1RYR - chains C and A of the 3 polymer chains in the assembly; structure by X-ray diffraction, 2.28 A resolution.

[Chain C]
Molecule: 16-nt DNA strand
Sequence (16 nucleotides; each row starts with the number of its first residue):
  1903 TTTGAATCCT TCCCCC
Small-molecule neighbours: ATP (adenosine-5'-triphosphate): DT1904, DT1905, DG1906

[Chain A]
Molecule: DNA polymerase IV
Source organism: Sulfolobus solfataricus
Notes: EC 2.7.7.7
UniProtKB: Q97W02 (DPO42_SULSO); numbering as in UniProt (aligned over 1-352)
Sequence (352 residues; each row starts with the number of its first residue):
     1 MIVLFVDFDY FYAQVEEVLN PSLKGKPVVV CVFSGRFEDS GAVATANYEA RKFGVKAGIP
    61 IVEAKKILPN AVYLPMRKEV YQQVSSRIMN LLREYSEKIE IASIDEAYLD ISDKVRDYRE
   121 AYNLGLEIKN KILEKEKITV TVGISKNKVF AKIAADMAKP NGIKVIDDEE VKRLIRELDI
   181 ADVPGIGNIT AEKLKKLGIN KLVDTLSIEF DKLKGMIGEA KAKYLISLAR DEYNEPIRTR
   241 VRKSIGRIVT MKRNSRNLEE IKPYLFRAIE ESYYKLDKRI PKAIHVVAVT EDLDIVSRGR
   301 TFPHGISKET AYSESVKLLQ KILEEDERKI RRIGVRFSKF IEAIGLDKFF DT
Unresolved in the structure: 342-352
Ion coordination: Ca2+ site 1: Asp7, Phe8, Asp105 (together with ATP); Ca2+ site 2: Asp105 (together with ATP)
Small-molecule neighbours: ATP (adenosine-5'-triphosphate): Asp7, Phe8, Asp9, Tyr10, Phe11, Ala44, Thr45, Arg51, Ala57, Gly58, Asp105, Lys159
Curated features (UniProtKB/Swiss-Prot):
  - active site: Glu106
  - binding site (Mg(2+)): Asp7, Asp105
  - site: Tyr12 (Substrate discrimination)
  - mutagenesis: Asp105 to Glu106 (Loss of function), Glu342 to Thr352 (Almost complete loss of interaction with PCNA)
What the authors report for this chain:
  - catalytic residues: Asp7, Asp105, Glu106
  - binding site for the 16-nt DNA strand (chain C): Gly58

[Chain C / chain A interface]
Pairs across the interface - 34 pairs, chain C then chain A:
  DT1903(C) - Gly58(A)  base contact
  DT1903(C) - Ile59(A)  base contact
  DT1903(C) - Pro60(A)  base contact
  DT1904(C) - Ala42(A)  base contact
  DT1904(C) - Gly58(A)  hydrogen bond to the base
  DT1904(C) - Ile59(A)  base contact
  DT1904(C) - Pro60(A)  base contact
  DT1904(C) - Leu293(A)  phosphate contact
  DT1905(C) - Ser34(A)  sugar contact
  DT1905(C) - Gly41(A)  sugar contact
  DT1905(C) - Ala42(A)  base contact
  DT1905(C) - Arg331(A)  salt bridge to the phosphate
  DG1906(C) - Arg247(A)  phosphate contact
  DG1906(C) - Ile248(A)  phosphate contact
  DG1906(C) - Thr250(A)  hydrogen bond to the phosphate
  DG1906(C) - Arg332(A)  salt bridge to the phosphate
  DA1907(C) - Arg247(A)  salt bridge to the phosphate
  DA1907(C) - Ile248(A)  hydrogen bond to the phosphate
  DA1907(C) - Arg336(A)  sugar contact
  DA1908(C) - Arg242(A)  hydrogen bond to the phosphate
  DA1908(C) - Ser244(A)  phosphate contact
  DA1908(C) - Ile245(A)  phosphate contact
  DA1908(C) - Gly246(A)  hydrogen bond to the phosphate
  DA1908(C) - Arg336(A)  salt bridge to the phosphate
  DT1909(C) - Arg242(A)  salt bridge to the phosphate
  DT1909(C) - Lys243(A)  hydrogen bond to the phosphate
  DT1909(C) - Ser244(A)  hydrogen bond to the phosphate
  DC1910(C) - Lys221(A)  hydrogen bond to the phosphate
  DC1910(C) - Arg240(A)  salt bridge to the phosphate
  DC1911(C) - Ala220(A)  phosphate contact
  DC1911(C) - Lys221(A)  salt bridge to the phosphate
  DT1912(C) - Gly218(A)  phosphate contact
  DT1912(C) - Glu219(A)  hydrogen bond to the phosphate
  DT1912(C) - Ala220(A)  phosphate contact
Also at the interface, not in a pair above, chain A (29 interface residues in all): Val32, Phe37, Ser40, Ile217, Val241, Lys275

[Overview]
Chain C and chain A form an interface of 10 and 29 residues respectively, with 9 hydrogen bonds and 7 salt
bridges. Polar pairs include DT1904(C)-Gly58(A), DG1906(C)-Thr250(A) and DA1907(C)-Ile248(A). From the paper:
catalytic residues Asp7(A), Asp105(A) and Glu106(A); a binding site for the 16-nt DNA strand (chain C) at
Gly58(A).
Chain C is a 16-nt DNA strand and chain A is DNA polymerase IV (Sulfolobus solfataricus); the structure,
Replication of a cis-syn thymine dimer at atomic resolution, was determined by X-ray diffraction together with
1RYS from the same study.
